Entry 7W63 (X-ray diffraction, 2.32 A resolution); this record covers chains B and C of the 3 polymer chains in the assembly.

[Chain B (and C)]
Molecule: Toxin-coregulated pilus biosynthesis protein B
From: Vibrio cholerae
Notes: chain C of this document is another copy of the same molecule, construct and numbering; everything in this record applies to it too
UniProtKB: Q9AGX1 (Q9AGX1_VIBCL); residues 29-423 here correspond to UniProt positions 36-430 (UniProt number = residue number + 7)
Chain sequence (397 residues; row label = number of the first residue in the row):
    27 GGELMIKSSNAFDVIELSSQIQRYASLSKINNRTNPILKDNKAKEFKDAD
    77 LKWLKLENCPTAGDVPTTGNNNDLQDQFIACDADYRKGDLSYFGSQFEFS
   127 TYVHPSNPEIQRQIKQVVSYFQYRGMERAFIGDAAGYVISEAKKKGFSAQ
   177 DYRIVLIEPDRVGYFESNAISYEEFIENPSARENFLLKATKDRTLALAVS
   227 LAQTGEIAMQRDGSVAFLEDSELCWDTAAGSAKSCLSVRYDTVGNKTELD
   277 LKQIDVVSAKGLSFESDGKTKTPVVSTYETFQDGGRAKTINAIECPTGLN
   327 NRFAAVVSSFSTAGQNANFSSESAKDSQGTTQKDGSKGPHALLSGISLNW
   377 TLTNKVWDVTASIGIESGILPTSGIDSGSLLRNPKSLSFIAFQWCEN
Disordered / not traced: 27-28
Disulfides: Cys-85/Cys-107, Cys-250/Cys-261, Cys-321/Cys-421
Sequence notes: expression tag (27-28)

[Chain B / chain C interface]
Pairs across the interface - 158 pairs, chain B then chain C:
  Ser-126(B) with Asn-98(C); Leu-100(C)
  Gln-139(B) with Leu-100(C)
  Ile-140(B) with Leu-100(C)
  Lys-141(B) with Asn-97(C), hydrogen bond (side chain-backbone); Asn-98(C), hydrogen bond (side chain-backbone); Asp-99(C)
  Lys-169(B) with Ser-35(C); Phe-38(C); Asp-39(C), salt bridge
  Lys-170(B) with Met-31(C)
  Gly-172(B) with Phe-38(C); Lys-171(C), hydrogen bond (backbone-side chain)
  Phe-173(B) with Phe-38(C)
  Ser-174(B) with Glu-42(C), hydrogen bond
  Gln-176(B) with Ala-106(C)
  Gln-229(B) with Leu-100(C); Arg-237(C)
  Thr-230(B) with Asp-102(C); Gln-103(C); Arg-237(C), hydrogen bond (backbone-side chain)
  Gly-231(B) with Arg-49(C); Asp-102(C), hydrogen bond (backbone-side chain); Gln-236(C); Arg-237(C), hydrogen bond (backbone-backbone); Asp-238(C), hydrogen bond (backbone-backbone)
  Glu-232(B) with Gln-46(C), hydrogen bond; Arg-49(C); Gln-236(C)
  Ile-233(B) with Gln-236(C); Arg-237(C), hydrogen bond (backbone-backbone)
  Ala-234(B) with Met-235(C)
  Met-235(B) with Met-235(C), hydrogen bond (backbone-backbone); Gln-236(C); Arg-237(C)
  Ala-242(B) with Arg-237(C)
  Phe-243(B) with Gln-236(C); Arg-237(C)
  Leu-244(B) with Arg-237(C), hydrogen bond (backbone-backbone)
  Glu-245(B) with Asn-58(C)
  Asp-246(B) with Lys-55(C); Asn-58(C)
  Ser-247(B) with Arg-237(C); Asp-238(C)
  Glu-248(B) with Ser-54(C), hydrogen bond; His-130(C), salt bridge; Gly-239(C)
  Leu-249(B) with Phe-243(C), hydrophobic
  Cys-250(B) with Ala-242(C); Phe-243(C), hydrogen bond (backbone-backbone)
  Trp-251(B) with Phe-243(C), hydrophobic; Leu-244(C); Ser-247(C), hydrogen bond (side chain-backbone); Leu-262(C), hydrophobic; Val-264(C)
  Asp-252(B) with Ala-242(C); Phe-243(C), hydrogen bond (backbone-backbone); Glu-245(C)
  Thr-253(B) with Glu-245(C); Tyr-266(C)
  Ala-254(B) with Glu-245(C); Tyr-266(C)
  Ala-255(B) with Tyr-266(C)
  Ser-257(B) with Lys-141(C)
  Ala-258(B) with Gln-139(C)
  Lys-259(B) with Ser-52(C), hydrogen bond (side chain-backbone); Gln-139(C); Ala-242(C)
  Ser-260(B) with Val-264(C); Thr-273(C)
  Arg-265(B) with Ser-132(C), hydrogen bond
  Val-269(B) with Thr-323(C)
  Gly-270(B) with Thr-323(C)
  Asp-276(B) with Ser-132(C), hydrogen bond
  Leu-277(B) with Leu-275(C), hydrophobic
  Lys-278(B) with Pro-131(C); Glu-291(C)
  Gln-279(B) with Tyr-128(C), hydrogen bond; His-130(C), hydrogen bond; Pro-131(C); Thr-273(C)
  Ile-280(B) with Val-264(C), hydrophobic; Thr-273(C); Glu-274(C); Leu-275(C)
  Asp-281(B) with Lys-272(C); Thr-273(C), hydrogen bond (side chain-backbone)
  Val-282(B) with Thr-273(C), hydrogen bond (backbone-backbone); Glu-274(C); Leu-275(C), hydrogen bond (backbone-backbone)
  Val-283(B) with Leu-275(C); Leu-277(C), hydrophobic
  Ser-284(B) with Glu-274(C); Leu-275(C), hydrogen bond (backbone-backbone); Asp-276(C); Leu-277(C), hydrogen bond (backbone-backbone); Lys-278(C), hydrogen bond
  Ala-285(B) with Lys-278(C); Val-283(C), hydrophobic
  Lys-286(B) with Lys-278(C); Ile-280(C); Asp-281(C), salt bridge
  Gly-287(B) with Asp-281(C), hydrogen bond (backbone-backbone); Val-282(C); Val-283(C), hydrogen bond (backbone-backbone)
  Leu-288(B) with Val-283(C)
  Ser-289(B) with Val-283(C), hydrogen bond (backbone-backbone); Ser-284(C); Ala-285(C), hydrogen bond (backbone-backbone)
  Phe-290(B) with Ala-285(C); Lys-286(C); Leu-288(C), hydrophobic; Pro-299(C), hydrophobic
  Glu-291(B) with Ala-285(C); Lys-286(C), hydrogen bond (backbone-backbone)
  Ser-292(B) with Val-301(C)
  Asp-293(B) with Ile-319(C); Glu-320(C), hydrogen bond (side chain-backbone)
  Lys-297(B) with Ser-302(C)
  Val-300(B) with Val-300(C), hydrophobic
  Arg-328(B) with Glu-348(C), salt bridge
  Phe-329(B) with Glu-348(C)
  Ala-330(B) with Ile-416(C), hydrophobic
  Ala-331(B) with Ser-334(C), hydrogen bond (backbone-side chain)
  Val-332(B) with Val-332(C), hydrophobic; Val-333(C); Ile-416(C), hydrophobic
  Val-333(B) with Val-333(C), hydrogen bond (backbone-backbone); Ser-334(C)
  Leu-368(B) with Leu-368(C)
  Leu-369(B) with Phe-336(C), hydrophobic; Leu-368(C); Leu-369(C), hydrogen bond (backbone-backbone)
  Ser-370(B) with Ser-337(C); Thr-338(C), hydrogen bond (backbone-backbone); His-366(C); Ala-367(C)
  Gly-371(B) with Phe-336(C); Ser-337(C)
  Ile-372(B) with Ser-335(C); Phe-336(C), hydrogen bond (backbone-backbone)
  Ser-373(B) with Ser-335(C); Lys-351(C)
  Leu-374(B) with Ser-334(C); Ser-335(C), hydrogen bond (backbone-side chain); Lys-351(C), hydrogen bond (backbone-side chain)
  Asn-375(B) with Glu-348(C); Ser-349(C); Ala-350(C), hydrogen bond (side chain-backbone); Lys-351(C), hydrogen bond
  Trp-376(B) with Tyr-304(C), hydrophobic; Ser-334(C); Glu-348(C), hydrogen bond; Ser-349(C)
  Thr-377(B) with Ser-349(C)
  Glu-392(B) with Leu-368(C)
  Phe-418(B) with Phe-418(C), hydrophobic
  Trp-420(B) with Ser-302(C)
Other interface residues (no listed pair), chain B (85 interface residues in all): Glu-29, Ser-197, Ala-228, Val-241, Leu-262, Lys-272, Glu-274, Pro-322
Other interface residues (no listed pair), chain C (88 interface residues in all): Glu-29, Asp-108, Ala-234, Leu-249, Ser-263, Thr-268, Asn-271, Gly-287, Ala-318

[Overview]
The interface between chain B and chain C involves 85 residues on one side and 88 on the other, with 43
hydrogen bonds and 4 salt bridges. Among the polar pairs are Lys-169(B)/Asp-39(C), Glu-248(B)/His-130(C) and
Lys-286(B)/Asp-281(C).
Both chains are Toxin-coregulated pilus biosynthesis protein B (Vibrio cholerae). Entry 7W63 (Crystal
structure of minor pilin TcpB from Vibrio cholerae) was determined by X-ray diffraction, deposited together
with 7W64 and 7W65.
